6JJT - chains A and B of the 4 polymer chains in the assembly; structure by X-ray diffraction, 1.33 A resolution.

== Chain A (and B) ==
Name: PhnH
Organism: Penicillium herquei
Notes: chain B of this document is another copy of the same molecule, construct and numbering; everything in this record applies to it too
UniProt: A0A1S6PUA4 (A0A1S6PUA4_PENHR); numbering as in UniProt (aligned over 1-149)
Sequence (149 residues; numbered 1 to 149; the number before each row is that of its first residue):
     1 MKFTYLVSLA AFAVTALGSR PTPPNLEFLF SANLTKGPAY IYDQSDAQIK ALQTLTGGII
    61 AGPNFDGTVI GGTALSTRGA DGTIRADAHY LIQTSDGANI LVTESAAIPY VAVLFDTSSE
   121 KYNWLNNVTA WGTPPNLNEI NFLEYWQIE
Unresolved in the structure: 1-19
Swiss-Prot annotation at these positions:
  - glycosylation (N-linked (GlcNAc...) asparagine): N33, N127

== Interface between chain A and chain B ==
Pairs across the interface (48; chain A residue first):
  P21(A) - F28(B)  hydrophobic
  P21(A) - E144(B)
  P21(A) - W146(B)
  T22(A) - W146(B)
  P23(A) - L26(B)  hydrophobic
  P23(A) - W146(B)
  P24(A) - L26(B)
  P24(A) - W131(B)  hydrophobic
  P24(A) - W146(B)
  L26(A) - P23(B)  hydrophobic
  L26(A) - P24(B)
  L26(A) - L26(B)  hydrophobic
  F28(A) - P21(B)  hydrophobic
  T83(A) - N126(B)
  T83(A) - N127(B)
  R85(A) - F115(B)  hydrogen bond (side chain-backbone)
  R85(A) - D116(B)  salt bridge
  R85(A) - N126(B)  hydrogen bond (side chain-backbone)
  S105(A) - L114(B)
  A107(A) - N126(B)
  A107(A) - N127(B)
  Y110(A) - N127(B)
  Y110(A) - T129(B)
  Y110(A) - E149(B)  hydrogen bond
  L114(A) - R85(B)
  L114(A) - S105(B)
  F115(A) - R85(B)  hydrogen bond (backbone-side chain)
  D116(A) - R85(B)  salt bridge
  N126(A) - T83(B)
  N126(A) - R85(B)  hydrogen bond (backbone-side chain)
  N126(A) - A107(B)
  N127(A) - T83(B)
  N127(A) - A107(B)
  N127(A) - Y110(B)
  T129(A) - Y110(B)
  T129(A) - W131(B)  hydrogen bond
  W131(A) - P24(B)  hydrophobic
  W131(A) - T129(B)  hydrogen bond
  W131(A) - I148(B)
  W131(A) - E149(B)
  E144(A) - P21(B)
  W146(A) - P21(B)
  W146(A) - T22(B)
  W146(A) - P23(B)
  W146(A) - P24(B)
  I148(A) - W131(B)
  E149(A) - Y110(B)  hydrogen bond
  E149(A) - W131(B)
Interface residues without a listed pair, chain A (26 interface residues in all): G82, A106, A112, V128
Interface residues without a listed pair, chain B (27 interface residues in all): G82, I84, A106, A112, V128

== Summary ==
Chain A and chain B form an interface of 26 and 27 residues respectively; the contacts include 8 hydrogen
bonds and 2 salt bridges. Among the polar pairs are R85(A)-D116(B), R85(A)-F115(B) and R85(A)-N126(B).
Chain A and chain B are both PhnH (Penicillium herquei); the structure, Crystal structure of an enzyme from
Penicillium herquei in condition1, was determined by X-ray diffraction together with 6JJS from the same study.
